Entry 2PD3 (X-ray diffraction, 2.50 A resolution); this record covers chains B and C of the 4 polymer chains in the assembly.

Chain B (and C):
Name: Enoyl-[acyl-carrier-protein] reductase [NADH]
From: Helicobacter pylori
Notes: EC 1.3.1.9; chain C of this document is another copy of the same molecule, construct and numbering; everything in this record applies to it too
Reference sequence: O24990 (FABI_HELPY); numbering as in UniProt (aligned over 1-275)
Sequence (275 residues; each row starts with the number of its first residue):
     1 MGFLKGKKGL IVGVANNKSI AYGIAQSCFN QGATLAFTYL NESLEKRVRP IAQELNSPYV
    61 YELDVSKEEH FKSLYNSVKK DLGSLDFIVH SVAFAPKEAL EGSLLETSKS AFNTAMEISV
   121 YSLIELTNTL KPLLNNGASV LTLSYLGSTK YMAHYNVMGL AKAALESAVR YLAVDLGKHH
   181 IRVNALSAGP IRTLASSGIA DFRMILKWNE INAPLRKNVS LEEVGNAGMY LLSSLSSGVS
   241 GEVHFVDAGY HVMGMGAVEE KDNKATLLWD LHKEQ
Unresolved in the structure: 1
Small-molecule neighbours:
  - NAD (nicotinamide-adenine-dinucleotide): Gly13, Val14, Ala15, Asn16, Ser19, Ile20, Leu40, Leu44, Leu63, Asp64, Val65, Ser66, Ser91, Val92, Ala93, Phe94, Ile118, Leu143, Ser144, Tyr145, Tyr155, Lys162, Ala188, Gly189, Pro190, Ile191, Thr193, Leu194, Ala195, Ser196, Phe202
  - triclosan (TCL): Ala93, Phe94, Ala95, Leu100, Tyr145, Tyr155, Met158, Lys162, Pro190, Ala195, Ser196, Ile199, Phe202
UniProt features mapped onto this chain:
  - active site (Proton acceptor): Tyr145, Tyr155
  - binding site (NAD(+)): Gly13, Ser19, Ile20, Asp64, Val65, Val92, Lys162, Ile191 to Ala195
  - binding site (substrate): Ala95
  - site: Arg203 (Involved in acyl-ACP binding)

How chain B and chain C interact:
Contacting residue pairs (59; chain B residue first):
  Ser103(B) with Glu259(C)
  Lys150(B) with His251(C); Val252(C); Met253(C); Gly254(C)
  Tyr151(B) with Val252(C), hydrogen bond (backbone-backbone); Met253(C), hydrophobic; Gly254(C), hydrogen bond (backbone-backbone)
  Met152(B) with Gly254(C); Met255(C), hydrophobic
  Ala153(B) with Met255(C); Val258(C), hydrophobic
  His154(B) with Glu259(C), salt bridge; Asp262(C), salt bridge; Ala265(C)
  Asp201(B) with Lys264(C); Ala265(C)
  Met204(B) with Leu267(C), hydrophobic
  Ile205(B) with Met255(C), hydrophobic
  Trp208(B) with Trp208(C), hydrophobic; Met255(C), hydrophobic; Gly256(C); Leu267(C)
  Tyr250(B) with Gly254(C), hydrogen bond (side chain-backbone); Met255(C)
  His251(B) with Lys150(C)
  Val252(B) with Lys150(C); Tyr151(C), hydrogen bond (backbone-backbone)
  Met253(B) with Lys150(C); Tyr151(C), hydrophobic
  Gly254(B) with Lys150(C); Tyr151(C), hydrogen bond (backbone-backbone); Met152(C); Tyr250(C), hydrogen bond (backbone-side chain)
  Met255(B) with Met152(C), hydrophobic; Ala153(C); Trp208(C), hydrophobic; Tyr250(C)
  Gly256(B) with Trp208(C)
  Val258(B) with Ala153(C), hydrophobic
  Glu259(B) with Gly102(C); Ser103(C); Tyr151(C); His154(C), salt bridge
  Asp262(B) with His154(C), salt bridge
  Lys264(B) with Asp201(C)
  Ala265(B) with Asp201(C); Met204(C)
  Leu267(B) with Met204(C), hydrophobic; Trp208(C); Trp269(C)
  Trp269(B) with Leu267(C); Asp270(C), hydrogen bond
  Asp270(B) with Trp269(C), hydrogen bond; Asp270(C); Glu274(C)
  Glu274(B) with Asp270(C); Glu274(C)
  Gln275(B) with Glu274(C)
Other interface residues (no listed pair), chain B (28 interface residues in all): Gly102
Other interface residues (no listed pair), chain C (28 interface residues in all): Leu146, Ile205

In short:
The chain B/chain C interface involves 28 residues from each chain, with 8 hydrogen bonds and 4 salt bridges.
Polar contacts include His154(B)-Glu259(C), His154(B)-Asp262(C) and Tyr250(B)-Gly254(C). Chain B binds NAD and
triclosan.
Chain B and chain C are both Enoyl-[acyl-carrier-protein] reductase [NADH] (Helicobacter pylori); the
structure, Crystal Structure of the Helicobacter pylori Enoyl-Acyl Carrier Protein Reductase in Complex with
Hydroxydiphenyl Ether Compounds ..., was determined by X-ray diffraction together with 2PD4 from the same
study.
